Entry 7C38 (X-ray diffraction, 1.20 A resolution); this record covers chains A and B.

Chain A (and B):
Protein: AofleA
Organism: Arthrobotrys oligospora (strain ATCC 24927 / CBS 115.81 / DSM 1491)
Notes: chain B of this document is another copy of the same molecule, construct and numbering; everything in this record applies to it too
Reference sequence: G1XA82 (G1XA82_ARTOA); residue numbers follow UniProt; this construct covers 2-343
Amino-acid sequence (355 residues; row label = number of the first residue in the row; numbering starts at 0):
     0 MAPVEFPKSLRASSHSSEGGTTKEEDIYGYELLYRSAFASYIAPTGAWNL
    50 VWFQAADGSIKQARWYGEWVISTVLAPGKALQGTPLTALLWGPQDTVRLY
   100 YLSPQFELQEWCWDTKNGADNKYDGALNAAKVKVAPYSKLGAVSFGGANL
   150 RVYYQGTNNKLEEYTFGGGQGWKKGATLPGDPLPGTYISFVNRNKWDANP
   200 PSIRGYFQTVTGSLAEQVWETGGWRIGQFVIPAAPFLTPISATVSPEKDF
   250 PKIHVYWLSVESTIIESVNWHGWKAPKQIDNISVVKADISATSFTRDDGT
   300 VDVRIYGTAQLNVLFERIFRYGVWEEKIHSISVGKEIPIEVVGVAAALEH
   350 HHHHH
Not modelled in the structure: 0-1, 346-354 (chain B: 0-1, 345-354)
Differences from the reference sequence: initiating methionine (0); expression tag (1, 344-354)
Small-molecule neighbours:
  - alpha-L-fucopyranose (FUC): Trp90, Arg97, Glu109, Cys111, Tyr122, Gly124, Ala125, Leu126, Ala147, Leu149, Phe165, Trp171
  - alpha-L-fucopyranose / beta-L-fucopyranose: Arg192, Arg203, Tyr205, Glu215, Val217, Arg224, Gly226, Gln227, Phe228, Ile252, Asn268, Trp272
  - beta-L-fucopyranose (FUL): Phe144, Arg150, Tyr152, Glu162, Ala175, Pro200, Ile202, Trp218, Trp223

Interface between chain A and chain B:
Contacting residue pairs (70):
  Pro2(A) with Thr210(B); Gly211(B); Pro231(B); Ala232(B); Ala233(B)
  Val3(A) with Thr210(B); Gly211(B); Ala233(B); Phe235(B), hydrophobic
  Glu4(A) with Ala232(B); Ala233(B), hydrogen bond (backbone-backbone); Pro234(B); Val259(B)
  Phe5(A) with Val259(B)
  Tyr27(A) with Leu182(B), hydrophobic; Pro183(B), hydrogen bond (side chain-backbone); Phe235(B), hydrophobic
  Tyr29(A) with Tyr136(B); Asn158(B); Pro183(B), hydrophobic
  Tyr33(A) with Phe235(B), hydrophobic
  Arg34(A) with Arg34(B)
  Ala55(A) with Pro135(B); Tyr136(B), hydrophobic
  Asp56(A) with Phe105(B); Pro135(B)
  Leu80(A) with Gln81(B)
  Gln81(A) with Leu80(B); Gln81(B); Phe105(B)
  Phe105(A) with Asp56(B); Gln81(B)
  Pro135(A) with Ala55(B); Asp56(B)
  Tyr136(A) with Tyr29(B)
  Asn158(A) with Tyr29(B)
  Leu182(A) with Tyr27(B), hydrophobic; Ile338(B), hydrophobic
  Pro183(A) with Tyr27(B), hydrogen bond (backbone-side chain); Tyr29(B), hydrophobic; Ile336(B)
  Val209(A) with Ile338(B)
  Thr210(A) with Pro2(B); Val3(B); Ile338(B)
  Gly211(A) with Pro2(B); Val3(B)
  Pro231(A) with Pro2(B)
  Ala232(A) with Pro2(B); Glu4(B)
  Ala233(A) with Pro2(B); Val3(B); Glu4(B), hydrogen bond (backbone-backbone)
  Pro234(A) with Glu4(B)
  Phe235(A) with Val3(B), hydrophobic; Tyr27(B), hydrophobic; Tyr33(B), hydrophobic; Leu310(B)
  Val259(A) with Glu4(B); Phe5(B); Val343(B), hydrophobic
  Glu260(A) with Ala344(B)
  Leu310(A) with Phe235(B)
  Ile336(A) with Pro183(B)
  Ile338(A) with Leu182(B), hydrophobic; Val209(B); Thr210(B)
  Val343(A) with Val259(B), hydrophobic
  Ala344(A) with Glu260(B)
  Ala345(A) with Glu260(B), hydrogen bond (backbone-side chain)
Other interface residues (no listed pair), chain A (41 interface residues in all): Pro6, Gly184, Gln207, Ser212, Leu236, Lys285, Val341
Other interface residues (no listed pair), chain B (40 interface residues in all): Pro6, Gly184, Gln207, Ser212, Leu236, Lys285, Val341

In short:
Chain A and chain B form an interface of 41 and 40 residues respectively; the contacts include 5 hydrogen
bonds. Polar contacts include Tyr27(A)-Pro183(B), Ala345(A)-Glu260(B) and Glu4(A)-Ala233(B). Ligands of chain
A: alpha-L-fucopyranose, beta-L-fucopyranose and a glycan.
Both chains are AofleA (Arthrobotrys oligospora (strain ATCC 24927 / CBS 115.81 / DSM 1491)). Entry 7C38
(Crystal structure of AofleA from Arthrobotrys oligospora in complex with L-fucose) was determined by X-ray
diffraction (same publication as 7C37, 7C39, 7C3C, 7C3D and 7C3E).
